Entry 9PCZ (electron microscopy, 3.65 A resolution); this record covers chains C and I of the 14 polymer chains in the assembly.

== Chain C ==
Name: Vesicle-fusing ATPase
Organism: Cricetulus griseus
Notes: EC 3.6.4.6
UniProt: P18708 (NSF_CRIGR); residue numbers follow UniProt; this construct covers 1-744
Amino-acid sequence (747 residues; numbered -2 to 744; the number before each row is that of its first residue; numbers below 1 keep their minus sign (Gly-2 is residue -2)):
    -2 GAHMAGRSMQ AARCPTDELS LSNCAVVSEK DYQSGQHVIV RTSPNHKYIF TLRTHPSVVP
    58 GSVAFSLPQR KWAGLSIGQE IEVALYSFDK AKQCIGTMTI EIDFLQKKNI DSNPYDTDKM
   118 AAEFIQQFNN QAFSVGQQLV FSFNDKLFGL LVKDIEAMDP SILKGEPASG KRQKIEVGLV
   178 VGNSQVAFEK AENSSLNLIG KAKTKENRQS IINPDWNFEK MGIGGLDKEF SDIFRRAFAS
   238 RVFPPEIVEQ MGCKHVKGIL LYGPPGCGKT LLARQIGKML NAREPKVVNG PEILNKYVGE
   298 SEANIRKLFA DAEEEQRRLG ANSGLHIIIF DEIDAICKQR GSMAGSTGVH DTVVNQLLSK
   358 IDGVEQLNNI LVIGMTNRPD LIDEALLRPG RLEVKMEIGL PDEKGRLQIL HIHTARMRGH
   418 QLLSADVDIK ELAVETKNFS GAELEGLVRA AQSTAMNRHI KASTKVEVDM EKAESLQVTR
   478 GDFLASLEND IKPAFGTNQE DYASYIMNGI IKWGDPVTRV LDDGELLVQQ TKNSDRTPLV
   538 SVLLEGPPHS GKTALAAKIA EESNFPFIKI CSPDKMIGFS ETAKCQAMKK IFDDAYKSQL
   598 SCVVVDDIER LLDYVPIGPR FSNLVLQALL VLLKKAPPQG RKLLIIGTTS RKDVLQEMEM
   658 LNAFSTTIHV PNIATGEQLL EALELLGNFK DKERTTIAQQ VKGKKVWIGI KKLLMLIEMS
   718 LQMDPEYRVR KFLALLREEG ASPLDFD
Unresolved in the structure: -2 to 0, 156-168, 741-744
Differences from the reference sequence: expression tag (-2 to 0)
UniProt features mapped onto this chain:
  - binding site (ATP): Asn505 to Trp510, Pro545 to Leu552
  - binding site (Mg(2+)): Thr550
  - modified residue: Lys105 (N6-acetyllysine), Ser207 (Phosphoserine), Tyr259 (Phosphotyrosine), Ser569 (Phosphoserine)
Metal / ion sites: Mg2+: Thr267 (together with ADP)
Residues lining bound ligands:
  - ADP (adenosine-5'-diphosphate), molecule 1: Gly219, Ile220, Gly221, Pro262, Gly263, Cys264, Gly265, Lys266, Thr267, Leu268, Ile406, His410, Gly438, Ala439, Glu442
  - ADP, molecule 2: Lys251, Asp359, Arg385
  - ATP: Tyr502, Met504, Asn505, Gly506, Ile507, Ile508, Trp510, Val514, His546, Ser547, Gly548, Lys549, Thr550, Ala551, Leu552, Asp604, Ile707, Lys708, Leu711
Reported in the primary citation:
  - post-translational modification sites: Ser207 (citing earlier work)

== Chain I ==
Name: Syntaxin-1A
Organism: Rattus norvegicus
UniProt: P32851 (STX1A_RAT); numbering as in UniProt (aligned over 1-267)
Amino-acid sequence (267 residues; each row starts with the number of its first residue):
     1 MKDRTQELRT AKDSDDDDDV TVTVDRDRFM DEFFEQVEEI RGFIDKIAEN VEEVKRKHSA
    61 ILASPNPDEK TKEELEELMS DIKKTANKVR SKLKSIEQSI EQEEGLNRSS ADLRIRKTQH
   121 STLSRKFVEV MSEYNATQSD YRERCKGRIQ RQLEITGRTT TSEELEDMLE SGNPAIFASG
   181 IIMDSSISKQ ALSEIETRHS EIIKLENSIR ELHDMFMDMA MLVESQGEMI DRIEYNVEHA
   241 VDYVERAVSD TKKAVKYQSK ARRKKIM
Unresolved in the structure: 1-185, 260-267
UniProt features mapped onto this chain:
  - site: Lys253, Ala254 (Microbial infection: Cleavage)
  - modified residue (Phosphoserine): Ser14, Ser64, Ser95, Ser188
  - cross-link (Glycyl lysine isopeptide (Lys-Gly)): Lys252 (interchain with G-Cter in SUMO), Lys253 (interchain with G-Cter in SUMO), Lys256 (interchain with G-Cter in SUMO)

== How chain C and chain I interact ==
Contacting residue pairs - 10 pairs, chain C then chain I:
  Lys293(C) - Leu192(I)
  Lys293(C) - Ser193(I)  hydrogen bond (backbone-backbone)
  Tyr294(C) - Ser193(I)
  Tyr294(C) - Ile195(I)  hydrophobic
  Val295(C) - Leu192(I)  hydrophobic
  Val295(C) - Ser193(I)  hydrogen bond (backbone-backbone)
  Val295(C) - Glu194(I)
  Ser343(C) - Lys189(I)
  Ser343(C) - Gln190(I)
  Thr344(C) - Leu192(I)
Also at the interface, not in a pair above, chain C (6 interface residues in all): Val346

== Overview ==
The chain C/chain I interface involves 6 residues from each chain, with 2 hydrogen bonds. Main-chain hydrogen
bonds include Lys293(C)-Ser193(I) and Val295(C)-Ser193(I). Bound to chain C: ATP and ADP. From UniProt: 14
ATP-binding residues and Mg2+-binding residue Thr550(C) on chain C. From the paper: a modification site at
Ser207(C).
Here chain C is Vesicle-fusing ATPase (Cricetulus griseus) and chain I is Syntaxin-1A (Rattus norvegicus).
Entry 9PCZ (22bin20S complex (NSF-alphaSNAP-2:2 syntaxin-1a:SNAP-25), hydrolyzing, class 15) was determined by
electron microscopy (same publication as 9OJR, 9OJU, 9OJZ, 9OK3, 9OK5, 9OKC and 17 further entries).
